PDB entry 2QK4 | X-ray diffraction, 2.45 A resolution | chain A

# Chain A
Molecule: Trifunctional purine biosynthetic protein adenosine-3
Organism: Homo sapiens
Notes: EC 6.3.4.13; fragment: N-terminal domain: residues 1-430
Reference sequence: P22102 (PUR2_HUMAN); residue numbers follow UniProt; this construct covers 1-430
Chain sequence (452 residues; numbered -21 to 430; the number before each row is that of its first residue; numbers below 1 keep their minus sign (Met-21 is residue -21)):
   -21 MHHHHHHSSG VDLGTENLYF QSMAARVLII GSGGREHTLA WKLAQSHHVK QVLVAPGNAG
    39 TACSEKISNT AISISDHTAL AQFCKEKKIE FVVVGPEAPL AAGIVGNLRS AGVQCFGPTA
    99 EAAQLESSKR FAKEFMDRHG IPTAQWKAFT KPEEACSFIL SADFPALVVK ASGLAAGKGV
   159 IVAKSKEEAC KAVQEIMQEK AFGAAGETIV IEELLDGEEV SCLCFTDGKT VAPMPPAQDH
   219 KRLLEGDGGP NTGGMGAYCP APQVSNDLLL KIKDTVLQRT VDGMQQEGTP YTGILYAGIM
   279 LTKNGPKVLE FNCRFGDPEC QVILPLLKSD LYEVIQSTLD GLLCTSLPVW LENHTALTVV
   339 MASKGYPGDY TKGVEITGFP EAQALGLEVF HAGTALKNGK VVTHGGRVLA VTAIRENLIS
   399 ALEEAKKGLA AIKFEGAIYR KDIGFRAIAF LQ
Not modelled in the structure: -21 to -1, 153-155, 178-184, 430
Differences from the reference sequence: cloning artifact (-21 to 0); variant Ile421 (Val in P22102)
Ligand contacts: ATP (adenosine-5'-triphosphate): Ala122, Val146, Lys148, Val158, Ile159, Val160, Glu190, Glu191, Leu192, Leu193, Glu197, Arg220, Asn229, Met278, Leu287
UniProt features mapped onto this chain:
  - binding site (ATP): Glu190 to Leu193, Glu197, Arg220, Asn229
  - binding site (Mg(2+)): Glu288, Asn290
  - modified residue: Ala2 (N-acetylalanine), Ser10 (Phosphoserine), Lys350 (N6-acetyllysine)
  - natural variant: Ile421 (V421I: this construct carries the variant)
What the authors report for this chain:
  - binding site for ATP: Glu190, Glu191, Leu193, Glu197, Arg220, Asn229
  - binding site for sulfate ion: Arg13, Arg292
  - catalytic residues: Arg13, Lys219, Arg292, Asp295 (proposed by the authors, not directly observed)

# Summary
Ligands of chain A: ATP. UniProt lists 7 ATP-binding residues and Mg2+-binding residues Glu288 and Asn290. The
paper reports catalytic residues Arg13, Lys219 and Arg292 among others; a binding site for ATP at Glu190,
Glu191 and Leu193 among others.
Chain A is Trifunctional purine biosynthetic protein adenosine-3 (Homo sapiens); the structure, Human
glycinamide ribonucleotide synthetase, was determined by X-ray diffraction (same publication as 2V9Y).
